Entry 7O0W (electron microscopy, 2.47 A resolution); this record covers chains C and L of the 87 polymer chains in the assembly.

[Chain C]
Protein: MULTIHEME_CYTC domain-containing protein
Organism: Gemmatimonas phototrophica
UniProt: A0A143BHR6 (A0A143BHR6_9BACT); residue numbers follow UniProt; this construct covers 1-354
Sequence (354 residues; numbered 1 to 354; the number before each row is that of its first residue):
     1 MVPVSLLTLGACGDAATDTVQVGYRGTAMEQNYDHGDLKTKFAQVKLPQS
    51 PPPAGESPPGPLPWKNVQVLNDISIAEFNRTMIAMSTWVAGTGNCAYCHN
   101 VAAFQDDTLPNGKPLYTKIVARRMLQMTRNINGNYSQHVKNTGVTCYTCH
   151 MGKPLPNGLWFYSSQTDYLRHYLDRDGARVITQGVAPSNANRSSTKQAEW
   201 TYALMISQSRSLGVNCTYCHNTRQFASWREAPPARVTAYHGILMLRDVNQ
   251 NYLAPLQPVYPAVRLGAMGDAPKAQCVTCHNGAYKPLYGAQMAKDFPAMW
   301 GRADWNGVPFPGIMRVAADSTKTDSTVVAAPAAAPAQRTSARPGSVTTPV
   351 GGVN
Disordered / not traced: 1-14, 314-354
Covalent attachments: heme c (HEC) linked to Cys95, Cys98, Cys146, Cys149, Cys216, Cys219, Cys276, Cys279; alpha-D-mannopyranose (MAN) linked to Thr108
Ion coordination: heme c Fe (4 sites), coordinated by Met82, His99, Met124, His138, His150, Met205, His220, His280
Ligand contacts:
  - heme c (HEC), molecule 1: Trp64, Lys65, Asn66, Val67, Gln68, Val69, Leu70, Phe78, Met82, Ile83, Met85, Ser86, Val89, Asn94, His99, Phe104, Gln105, Lys118, Ala121, Arg122, Leu125
  - heme c (HEC), molecule 2: Met85, Val89, Tyr97, Tyr116, Thr117, Val120, Ala121, Met124, Leu125, Met127, Thr128, Ile131, Val144, Thr145, His150, Pro154, Leu155, Pro156, Leu159, Leu253, Tyr260, Arg264, Pro272, Thr278, Met299
  - heme c (HEC), molecule 3: Ile131, His138, Val139, Lys140, Thr142, Gly143, Val144, Tyr172, Gln208, Leu212, Tyr218, Ala234, Thr237, Ala238, Gly241, Ile242, Met244, Leu245, Gln275, His280, Tyr284, Lys285, Pro286
  - heme c (HEC), molecule 4: His171, Ala178, Arg179, Val180, Ile181, Thr201, Tyr202, Met205, Ile206, Gln208, Ser209, Leu212, Val214, Asn215, His220, Phe225, Ala226, Arg235, Ala238, Tyr239, Ile242
  - alpha-D-mannopyranose / alpha-L-rhamnopyranose / V75: Asp174, Arg175, Asp176
  - alpha-D-mannopyranose / V75: Asp106, Leu109, Pro110, Asn111, Gly112

[Chain L]
Protein: Photosynthetic reaction center L subunit
Organism: Gemmatimonas phototrophica
UniProt: A0A143BHR2 (A0A143BHR2_9BACT); residues 0-273 here correspond to UniProt positions 1-274 (UniProt number = residue number + 1)
Sequence (274 residues; numbered 0 to 273; the number before each row is that of its first residue; numbering starts at 0):
     0 MAMLSFEKKYRVRGGTLIGGDLFDFWFGPFYVGFFGVTTIFFVTLGTLLC
    50 VWGAAMGPTWNLWQINIAPPDLKYGLGLAPLREGGLWQIITLCALGAFGS
   100 WALRQAEIARKLGMGMHIPWAYGGAILAYTTLVVIRPFLLGAWGHGFPYG
   150 IFSHLDWVSNVGYQYLHFHYNPAHMIAVTFFFTNCLALAMHGSLILSVTN
   200 PPKGTPTGTSEQENVFFRDLLGYSIGAIGIHRLGLFLAVGAAVWSAICIV
   250 ISGPFWTQGWPEWWNWWLNLPIWK
Disordered / not traced: 0
Ion coordination: Fe ion: His190, His230 (shared with 3 residues of chain M)
Ligand contacts:
  - 0V9 ((19R,22S)-25-amino-22-hydroxy-22-oxido-16-oxo-17,21,23-trioxa-22lambda~5~-phosphapentacosan-19-yl (9Z)-hexadec-9-enoate): Thr58, Trp59, Asn60, Leu61, Trp62
  - bacteriochlorophyll a (BCL), molecule 1: Thr46, Cys49, Phe97, Tyr128, Leu131, Phe146, Ile150, Phe151, His153, Leu154, Trp156, Val157
  - bacteriochlorophyll a (BCL), molecule 2: Phe97, Tyr121, Ala124, Ile125, Ala127, Tyr128, Leu131, Trp156, Val157, Ser158, Val160, Gly161, Tyr162, Phe167, His168, His173, Ala176, Val177, Phe180, Phe181, Ser244, Ala245, Cys247, Ile248
  - bacteriochlorophyll a (BCL), molecule 3: Val157, Tyr162, His168, Phe181
  - bacteriochlorophyll a (BCL), molecule 4: His168, His173, Met174, Val177, Thr178, Phe181, Thr182, Leu185
  - bacteriopheophytin a (BPH), molecule 1: Phe41, Val42, Gly45, Thr46, Cys49, Ile89, Cys92, Ala93, Ala96, Phe97, Trp100, Gln104, Ile117, Ala120, Tyr121, Gly123, Ala124, Tyr128, Phe146, Pro147, Tyr148, Gly149, Ile150, His153, Phe180, Ala237, Val238, Ala241
  - bacteriopheophytin a (BPH), molecule 2: Phe181, Cys184, Leu185, Ala188, Met189, Leu219, Leu220
  - tetramyristoyl-cardiolipin (CD4; (2R,5R,11R,14R)-5,8,11-trihydroxy-5,11-dioxido-17-oxo-2,14-bis(tetradecanoyloxy)-4,6,10,12,16-pentaoxa-5,11-diphosphatriacont-1-yl tetradecanoate), molecule 1: Ala1, Gly27, Pro28, Phe29
  - tetramyristoyl-cardiolipin (CD4), molecule 2: Phe24, Phe26, Gly27, Pro28, Phe29, Val36, Ile39, Phe40, Val42, Thr43, Thr46
  - tetramyristoyl-cardiolipin (CD4), molecule 3: Asn199, Pro200, Pro201
  - menaquinone 8 (MQ8), molecule 1: Phe26, Phe29, Tyr30, Val31, Gly35, Thr38, Ile39, Trp100, Arg103
  - menaquinone 8 (MQ8), molecule 2: Phe33, Val36, Thr37, Phe40, Phe41, Leu44, Ile88, Leu91, Cys92, Leu94, Gly95, Gly98, Trp119, Gly122, Gly123, Ile125, Leu126, Thr129, Val238
  - phosphatidylglycerol (PGW; (1R)-2-{[(S)-{[(2S)-2,3-dihydroxypropyl]oxy}(hydroxy)phosphoryl]oxy}-1-[(hexadecanoyloxy)methyl]ethyl (9Z)-octadec-9-enoate): Asn60, Leu61, Trp62, Ile150, Phe151
  - V7B ([(2S)-3-[(2R,3R,4R,5S,6R)-6-(hydroxymethyl)-5-[(2R,3R,4S,5S,6R)-6-(hydroxymethyl)-3,4,5-tris(oxidanyl)oxan-2-yl]oxy-3,4-bis(oxidanyl)oxan-2-yl]oxy-2-(12-methyltridecanoyloxy)propyl] 12-methyltridecanoate): Thr46, Leu47, Cys49, Val50, Pro57, Thr58, Trp59, Asn60, Leu61, Ile64, Tyr148, Gly149, Ile150

[Chain C / chain L interface]
Residue-residue contacts - 48 pairs, chain C then chain L:
  Ala15(C) - Pro253(L)
  Thr17(C) - Gly252(L)  hydrogen bond (side chain-backbone)
  Thr17(C) - Pro253(L)
  Thr17(C) - Thr256(L)
  Thr19(C) - Leu71(L)
  Thr19(C) - His144(L)
  Gln21(C) - Asp70(L)  hydrogen bond
  Gln21(C) - Leu71(L)  hydrogen bond (side chain-backbone)
  Arg25(C) - Pro68(L)  hydrogen bond (side chain-backbone)
  Arg25(C) - Pro69(L)
  Arg25(C) - Asp70(L)
  Arg25(C) - Arg81(L)
  Arg25(C) - Glu82(L)
  Arg25(C) - Gly83(L)
  Arg25(C) - Gly143(L)
  Gly26(C) - Ala67(L)
  Gly26(C) - Pro68(L)
  Gly26(C) - Pro147(L)
  Gly26(C) - Trp156(L)
  Thr27(C) - Asn159(L)  hydrogen bond (backbone-side chain)
  Ala28(C) - Trp156(L)
  Ala28(C) - Asn159(L)
  Ala28(C) - Val160(L)  hydrophobic
  Ala28(C) - Gln163(L)  hydrogen bond (backbone-side chain)
  Met29(C) - Asn159(L)
  Glu30(C) - Leu71(L)
  Glu30(C) - His144(L)  salt bridge
  Glu30(C) - Gln163(L)  hydrogen bond
  Asn32(C) - Gln163(L)  hydrogen bond
  Asn32(C) - Tyr164(L)
  Asp34(C) - Thr256(L)
  Tyr202(C) - Tyr162(L)
  Tyr202(C) - Leu165(L)  hydrogen bond (side chain-backbone)
  Tyr202(C) - His166(L)
  Ser209(C) - Leu165(L)
  Arg210(C) - Pro260(L)
  Arg210(C) - Glu261(L)  salt bridge
  Asn215(C) - Tyr162(L)
  Asn215(C) - Gln163(L)
  Asn215(C) - Leu165(L)
  Cys216(C) - Tyr162(L)
  Thr217(C) - Asn159(L)
  Asn221(C) - Asn159(L)  hydrogen bond
  Thr222(C) - Ser158(L)  hydrogen bond
  Thr222(C) - Asn159(L)  hydrogen bond
  Thr222(C) - Tyr162(L)
  Arg223(C) - Asp155(L)  salt bridge
  Phe225(C) - Tyr162(L)
Also at the interface, not in a pair above, chain C (25 interface residues in all): Tyr33, Ile206, Val214
Also at the interface, not in a pair above, chain L (27 interface residues in all): Leu139

[Summary]
25 residues of chain C face 27 of chain L across their interface; the contacts include 12 hydrogen bonds and 3
salt bridges. Polar contacts include Glu30(C)-His144(L), Arg210(C)-Glu261(L) and Arg223(C)-Asp155(L). Chain C
binds alpha-D-mannopyranose / V75 and alpha-D-mannopyranose / alpha-L-rhamnopyranose / V75.
Here chain C is MULTIHEME_CYTC domain-containing protein and chain L is Photosynthetic reaction center L
subunit, both from Gemmatimonas phototrophica. Entry 7O0W (Cryo-EM structure of the RC-dLH complex (model_1b)
from Gemmatimonas phototrophica at 2.47 A) was determined by electron microscopy together with 7O0U, 7O0V and
7O0X from the same study.
